PDB entry 3IT2 | X-ray diffraction, 1.84 A resolution | chains A and B

== Chain A (and B) ==
Molecule: Acid phosphatase
Source organism: Francisella tularensis subsp. holarctica
Notes: EC 3.1.3.2; chain B of this document is another copy of the same molecule, construct and numbering; everything in this record applies to it too
UniProtKB: Q2A612 (Q2A612_FRATH); residues 2-336 here correspond to UniProt positions 17-351 (UniProt number = residue number + 15)
Amino-acid sequence (342 residues; each row starts with the number of its first residue):
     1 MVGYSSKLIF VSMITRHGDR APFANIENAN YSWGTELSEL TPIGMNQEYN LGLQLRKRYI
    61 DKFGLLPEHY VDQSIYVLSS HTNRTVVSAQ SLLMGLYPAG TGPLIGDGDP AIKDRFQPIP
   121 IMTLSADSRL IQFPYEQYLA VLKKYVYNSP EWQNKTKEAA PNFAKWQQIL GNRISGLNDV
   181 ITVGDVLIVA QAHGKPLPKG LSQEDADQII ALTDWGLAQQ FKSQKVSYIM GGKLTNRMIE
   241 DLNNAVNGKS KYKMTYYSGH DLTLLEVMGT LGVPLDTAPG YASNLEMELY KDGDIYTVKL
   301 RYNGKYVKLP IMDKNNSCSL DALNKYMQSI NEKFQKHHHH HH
Disordered / not traced: 1-5, 335-342 (chain B: 1-5, 106-107, 335-342)
Sequence notes: initiating methionine (1); expression tag (337-342)

== Chain A / chain B interface ==
Contacting residue pairs (79):
  T35(A) - D72(B)  hydrogen bond
  E36(A) - D72(B)
  E36(A) - Q73(B)
  L37(A) - Q73(B)
  E39(A) - Q73(B)  hydrogen bond
  P42(A) - P103(B)  hydrophobic
  P42(A) - L104(B)
  P42(A) - I105(B)
  P42(A) - A111(B)
  I43(A) - I105(B)
  M45(A) - P103(B)  hydrophobic
  M45(A) - P118(B)  hydrophobic
  N46(A) - I105(B)
  N46(A) - P110(B)
  N46(A) - A111(B)  hydrogen bond (side chain-backbone)
  Y49(A) - I112(B)  hydrophobic
  Y49(A) - K113(B)
  D72(A) - T35(B)  hydrogen bond
  D72(A) - E36(B)
  Q73(A) - E36(B)
  Q73(A) - L37(B)
  Q73(A) - E39(B)  hydrogen bond
  H81(A) - M122(B)
  T82(A) - M122(B)
  N83(A) - P120(B)
  N83(A) - M122(B)
  V86(A) - I121(B)
  V86(A) - M122(B)  hydrophobic
  V87(A) - P118(B)  hydrophobic
  V87(A) - P120(B)
  Q90(A) - F116(B)
  Q90(A) - P118(B)
  Q90(A) - I119(B)  hydrogen bond (side chain-backbone)
  Q90(A) - I121(B)
  S91(A) - I112(B)
  S91(A) - P118(B)
  M94(A) - M94(B)  hydrophobic
  M94(A) - I112(B)  hydrophobic
  M94(A) - F116(B)  hydrophobic
  A99(A) - K113(B)  hydrogen bond (backbone-side chain)
  A99(A) - D114(B)
  A99(A) - F116(B)  hydrophobic
  P103(A) - P42(B)  hydrophobic
  P103(A) - M45(B)  hydrophobic
  L104(A) - P42(B)
  I105(A) - P42(B)
  I105(A) - I43(B)
  I105(A) - N46(B)
  A111(A) - P42(B)
  A111(A) - N46(B)  hydrogen bond (backbone-side chain)
  I112(A) - Y49(B)  hydrophobic
  I112(A) - S91(B)
  I112(A) - M94(B)  hydrophobic
  K113(A) - Y49(B)
  K113(A) - A99(B)  hydrogen bond (side chain-backbone)
  D114(A) - A99(B)
  D114(A) - D114(B)
  F116(A) - Q90(B)
  F116(A) - M94(B)  hydrophobic
  F116(A) - A99(B)  hydrophobic
  F116(A) - F116(B)  hydrophobic
  P118(A) - M45(B)  hydrophobic
  P118(A) - V87(B)  hydrophobic
  P118(A) - Q90(B)
  P118(A) - S91(B)
  I119(A) - Q90(B)  hydrogen bond (backbone-side chain)
  P120(A) - N83(B)
  P120(A) - V87(B)
  I121(A) - V86(B)
  I121(A) - Q90(B)
  I121(A) - T123(B)
  M122(A) - H81(B)
  M122(A) - T82(B)
  M122(A) - N83(B)
  M122(A) - V86(B)  hydrophobic
  M122(A) - T123(B)
  T123(A) - I121(B)
  T123(A) - M122(B)
  T123(A) - T123(B)  hydrogen bond (backbone-side chain)
Also at the interface, not in a pair above, chain A (37 interface residues in all): L40, P98, P110
Also at the interface, not in a pair above, chain B (37 interface residues in all): L40, P98

== Summary ==
The chain A/chain B interface involves 37 residues from each chain, with 11 hydrogen bonds. Polar contacts
include T35(A)-D72(B), E39(A)-Q73(B) and N46(A)-A111(B).
Both chains are Acid phosphatase (Francisella tularensis subsp. holarctica). Entry 3IT2 (Crystal structure of
ligand-free Francisella tularensis histidine acid phosphatase) was determined by X-ray diffraction, deposited
together with 3IT0 and 3IT1.
